6KP7 - chains A and B; structure by X-ray diffraction, 1.97 A resolution.

== Chain A (and B) ==
Name: Bifunctional dihydrofolate reductase-thymidylate synthase
Source organism: Plasmodium falciparum
Notes: engineered mutation(s): N51I, C59R, S108N, I164L; chain B of this document is another copy of the same molecule, construct and numbering; everything in this record applies to it too
Reference sequence: D9N170 (D9N170_PLAFA); residue numbers follow UniProt; this construct covers 1-608
Sequence (608 residues; numbered 1 to 608; the number before each row is that of its first residue):
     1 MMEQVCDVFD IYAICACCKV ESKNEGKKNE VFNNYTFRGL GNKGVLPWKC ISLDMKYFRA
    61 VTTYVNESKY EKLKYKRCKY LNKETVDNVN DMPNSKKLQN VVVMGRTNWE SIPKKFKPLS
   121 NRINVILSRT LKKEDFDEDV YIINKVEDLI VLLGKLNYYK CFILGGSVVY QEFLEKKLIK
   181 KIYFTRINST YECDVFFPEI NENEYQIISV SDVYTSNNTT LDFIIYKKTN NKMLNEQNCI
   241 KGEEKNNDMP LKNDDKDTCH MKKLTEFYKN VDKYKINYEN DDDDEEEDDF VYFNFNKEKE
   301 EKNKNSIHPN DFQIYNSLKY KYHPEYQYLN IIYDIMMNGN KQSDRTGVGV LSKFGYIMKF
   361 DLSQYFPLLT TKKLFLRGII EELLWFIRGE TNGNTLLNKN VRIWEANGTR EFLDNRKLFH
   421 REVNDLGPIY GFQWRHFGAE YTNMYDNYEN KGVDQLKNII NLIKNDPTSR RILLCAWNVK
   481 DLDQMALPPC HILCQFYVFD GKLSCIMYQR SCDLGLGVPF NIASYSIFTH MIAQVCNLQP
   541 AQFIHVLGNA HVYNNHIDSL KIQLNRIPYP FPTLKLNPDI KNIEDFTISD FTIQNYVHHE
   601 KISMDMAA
Unresolved in the structure: 1-3, 23-29, 84-96, 230-285, 298-303, 606-608 (chain B: 1-5, 84-93, 230-282, 299-302, 606-608)
Ligand contacts:
  - DQ9 (2-[3-[3-[2,6-bis(azanyl)-5-(3-chlorophenyl)pyrimidin-4-yl]propoxy]phenoxy]ethanoic acid): I14, C15, A16, L46, D54, M55, F58, R59, M104, N108, I112, F116, L119, L164, Y170, T185
  - NADPH (NDP; NADPH dihydro-nicotinamide-adenine-dinucleotide phosphate): C15, A16, L40, G41, N42, G44, V45, L46, W48, G105, R106, T107, N108, S111, L127, S128, R129, T130, N144, K145, V146, L164, G165, G166, S167, V168, V169, Y170, E172, V195
  - 2'-deoxyuridine 5'-monophosphate (UMP): R345, C490, H491, Q509, R510, S511, C512, D513, G517, V518, N521, H551, Y553

== Chain A / chain B interface ==
Contacting residue pairs (169; chain A residue first):
  D10(A) - E285(B)
  Y12(A) - E285(B)  hydrogen bond
  L53(A) - F295(B)  hydrophobic
  L53(A) - N296(B)
  K56(A) - F295(B)
  K56(A) - N296(B)  hydrogen bond
  Y57(A) - Y292(B)
  Y57(A) - F293(B)
  Y57(A) - F295(B)  hydrophobic
  V61(A) - Y292(B)  hydrophobic
  Y64(A) - D288(B)
  Y64(A) - Y292(B)  hydrophobic
  K69(A) - D284(B)  salt bridge
  K69(A) - E287(B)  salt bridge
  K69(A) - D288(B)  salt bridge
  Y159(A) - D288(B)  hydrogen bond
  K160(A) - D288(B)  salt bridge
  K160(A) - Y292(B)  hydrogen bond
  K180(A) - E285(B)  salt bridge
  K181(A) - E285(B)  salt bridge
  K181(A) - E286(B)  salt bridge
  K181(A) - D289(B)  salt bridge
  Y183(A) - D289(B)  hydrogen bond
  Y183(A) - Y292(B)  hydrophobic
  I208(A) - E286(B)
  S209(A) - F293(B)
  V210(A) - F293(B)
  S211(A) - F293(B)
  F223(A) - F293(B)
  F223(A) - F295(B)  hydrophobic
  I225(A) - D289(B)
  I225(A) - F293(B)  hydrophobic
  K227(A) - E286(B)  salt bridge
  E286(A) - K181(B)  salt bridge
  E286(A) - I208(B)
  E286(A) - K227(B)  salt bridge
  E286(A) - K319(B)
  E286(A) - Y320(B)  hydrogen bond (backbone-side chain)
  E287(A) - K69(B)
  D288(A) - Y64(B)
  D288(A) - K69(B)  salt bridge
  D288(A) - Y159(B)  hydrogen bond
  D288(A) - K160(B)  salt bridge
  D289(A) - K181(B)  salt bridge
  D289(A) - Y183(B)  hydrogen bond
  D289(A) - I225(B)
  F290(A) - Y320(B)
  F290(A) - Y322(B)
  Y292(A) - V61(B)  hydrophobic
  Y292(A) - K160(B)  hydrogen bond
  Y292(A) - F162(B)
  Y292(A) - Y183(B)  hydrophobic
  F293(A) - Y57(B)
  F293(A) - S209(B)
  F293(A) - V210(B)
  F293(A) - S211(B)
  F293(A) - F223(B)
  F293(A) - I225(B)  hydrophobic
  F293(A) - Y322(B)  hydrophobic
  F295(A) - L53(B)
  F295(A) - K56(B)
  F295(A) - Y57(B)  hydrophobic
  F295(A) - F223(B)  hydrophobic
  N296(A) - L53(B)
  N296(A) - K56(B)
  N296(A) - Y214(B)
  K304(A) - F499(B)
  K319(A) - E286(B)
  Y320(A) - E286(B)  hydrogen bond (side chain-backbone)
  Y320(A) - F290(B)
  Y322(A) - F290(B)
  Y322(A) - F293(B)  hydrophobic
  N340(A) - Y497(B)  hydrogen bond
  N340(A) - F499(B)
  K341(A) - F499(B)
  Q342(A) - Y497(B)
  Q342(A) - V498(B)  hydrogen bond (side chain-backbone)
  Q342(A) - F499(B)
  S343(A) - T468(B)
  D344(A) - R470(B)  salt bridge
  R345(A) - R471(B)
  S352(A) - Y497(B)  hydrogen bond
  K353(A) - Y497(B)
  F354(A) - K359(B)
  F354(A) - Q495(B)
  F354(A) - F496(B)
  F354(A) - Y497(B)  hydrophobic
  F354(A) - S504(B)
  F354(A) - C505(B)
  F354(A) - I506(B)  hydrophobic
  F354(A) - I544(B)
  G355(A) - K359(B)  hydrogen bond (backbone-side chain)
  G355(A) - I506(B)
  Y356(A) - I357(B)
  I357(A) - I357(B)  hydrophobic
  K359(A) - F354(B)  hydrogen bond (side chain-backbone)
  K359(A) - G355(B)  hydrogen bond (side chain-backbone)
  R416(A) - R471(B)
  F437(A) - N478(B)
  F437(A) - V479(B)  hydrophobic
  F437(A) - K480(B)
  G438(A) - K480(B)
  V453(A) - V479(B)  hydrophobic
  Q455(A) - V479(B)
  T468(A) - S343(B)
  R470(A) - D344(B)  salt bridge
  R470(A) - R510(B)  hydrogen bond (backbone-side chain)
  R470(A) - S511(B)  hydrogen bond
  R470(A) - N549(B)
  R470(A) - H551(B)
  R470(A) - Y553(B)  hydrogen bond
  R471(A) - R345(B)
  R471(A) - R416(B)
  R471(A) - P488(B)
  R471(A) - R510(B)
  L473(A) - W477(B)  hydrophobic
  L473(A) - I492(B)  hydrophobic
  L473(A) - R510(B)
  C475(A) - W477(B)
  C475(A) - V479(B)  hydrophobic
  W477(A) - L473(B)  hydrophobic
  W477(A) - C475(B)
  N478(A) - F437(B)
  V479(A) - F437(B)  hydrophobic
  V479(A) - V453(B)  hydrophobic
  V479(A) - Q455(B)
  K480(A) - F437(B)
  K480(A) - G438(B)  hydrogen bond (side chain-backbone)
  P488(A) - R471(B)
  I492(A) - L473(B)  hydrophobic
  I492(A) - L493(B)  hydrophobic
  L493(A) - I492(B)  hydrophobic
  L493(A) - L493(B)  hydrophobic
  Q495(A) - F354(B)
  Q495(A) - Y508(B)  hydrogen bond
  Q495(A) - R510(B)  hydrogen bond (side chain-backbone)
  Q495(A) - G548(B)
  F496(A) - F354(B)
  Y497(A) - N340(B)  hydrogen bond
  Y497(A) - Q342(B)
  Y497(A) - S352(B)  hydrogen bond
  Y497(A) - K353(B)
  Y497(A) - F354(B)  hydrophobic
  Y497(A) - N549(B)
  V498(A) - Q342(B)  hydrogen bond (backbone-side chain)
  F499(A) - N340(B)
  F499(A) - K341(B)
  F499(A) - Q342(B)
  S504(A) - F354(B)
  C505(A) - F354(B)
  I506(A) - F354(B)  hydrophobic
  I506(A) - G355(B)
  I506(A) - Y508(B)
  I506(A) - G548(B)
  Y508(A) - Q495(B)  hydrogen bond
  Y508(A) - I506(B)
  R510(A) - R470(B)  hydrogen bond (side chain-backbone)
  R510(A) - R471(B)
  R510(A) - L473(B)
  R510(A) - Q495(B)  hydrogen bond (backbone-side chain)
  S511(A) - R470(B)  hydrogen bond
  I544(A) - F354(B)
  V546(A) - V546(B)  hydrophobic
  G548(A) - Q495(B)
  G548(A) - I506(B)
  N549(A) - R470(B)
  N549(A) - Y497(B)
  H551(A) - R470(B)
  Y553(A) - R470(B)  hydrogen bond
Interface residues without a listed pair, chain A (89 interface residues in all): A60, N66, F162, Y214, V291, T346, V350, L487, L547
Interface residues without a listed pair, chain B (86 interface residues in all): A60, V291, T346, V350, Y356, L487, L547

== In short ==
89 residues of chain A and 86 residues of chain B are in contact, with 30 hydrogen bonds and 16 salt bridges.
Polar pairs include K69(A)-D284(B), K69(A)-E287(B) and K69(A)-D288(B). Ligands of chain A: NADPH,
2'-deoxyuridine 5'-monophosphate and compound DQ9.
Chain A and chain B are both Bifunctional dihydrofolate reductase-thymidylate synthase (Plasmodium
falciparum); the structure, Quadruple mutant (N51I+C59R+S108N+I164L) plasmodium falciparum dihydrofolate
reductase-thymidylate synthase (PfDHFR-TS) complexed with B12154, was determined by X-ray diffraction,
deposited together with 6KOT, 6KP2 and 6KPR.
